7EGS - chains A and B; structure by X-ray diffraction, 1.70 A resolution.

Chain A:
Protein: DNA-directed RNA polymerase subunit beta
From: Escherichia coli (strain K12)
Notes: EC 2.7.7.6
Reference sequence: P0A8V2 (RPOB_ECOLI); residues 152-443 here = UniProt positions 152-443
Chain sequence (295 residues; row label = number of the first residue in the row):
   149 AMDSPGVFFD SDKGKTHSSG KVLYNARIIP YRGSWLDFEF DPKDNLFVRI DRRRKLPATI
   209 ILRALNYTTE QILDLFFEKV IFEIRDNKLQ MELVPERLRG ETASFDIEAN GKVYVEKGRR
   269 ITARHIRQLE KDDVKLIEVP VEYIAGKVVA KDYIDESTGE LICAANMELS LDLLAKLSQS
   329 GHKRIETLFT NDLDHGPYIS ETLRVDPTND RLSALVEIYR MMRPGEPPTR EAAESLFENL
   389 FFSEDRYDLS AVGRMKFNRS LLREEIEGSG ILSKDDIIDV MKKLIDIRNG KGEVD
Not modelled in the structure: 149-150
Sequence notes: expression tag (149-151)

Chain B:
Protein: DNA helicase II
From: Escherichia coli (strain K12)
Notes: EC 3.6.4.12
Reference sequence: P03018 (UVRD_ECOLI); residue numbers follow UniProt; this construct covers 654-720
Chain sequence (70 residues; numbered 651 to 720; the number before each row is that of its first residue):
   651 AMDVSHQRMG TPMVENDSGY KLGQRVRHAK FGEGTIVNME GSGEHSRLQV AFQGQGIKWL
   711 VAAYARLESV
Not modelled in the structure: 651-665
Sequence notes: expression tag (651-653)

Chain A / chain B interface:
Pairs across the interface - 19 pairs, chain A then chain B:
  Thr216(A) - His695(B)
  Asp300(A) - Arg697(B)  salt bridge
  Ile302(A) - Val711(B)  hydrophobic
  Thr306(A) - His678(B)  hydrogen bond (backbone-side chain)
  Thr306(A) - Lys680(B)
  Thr306(A) - Phe681(B)
  Thr306(A) - Ala715(B)
  Gly307(A) - Leu710(B)
  Gly307(A) - Val711(B)  hydrogen bond (backbone-backbone)
  Gly307(A) - Tyr714(B)
  Glu308(A) - Phe681(B)
  Glu308(A) - Lys708(B)
  Glu308(A) - Trp709(B)
  Glu308(A) - Leu710(B)
  Leu309(A) - Arg697(B)
  Leu309(A) - Trp709(B)  hydrogen bond (backbone-backbone)
  Asn357(A) - Glu690(B)
  Asp358(A) - Glu690(B)
  Asp358(A) - Gly691(B)  hydrogen bond (side chain-backbone)
Other interface residues (no listed pair), chain A (11 interface residues in all): Gln219, Glu304
From the paper, about this interface:
  - pairs named by the authors: Leu309(A)-Trp709(B) (hydrophobic contact), Asn357(A)-Glu690(B)
  - interface residues, chain A: Asp300(A), Ile302(A), Thr306(A), Gly307(A), Glu308(A), Leu309(A)
  - interface residues, chain B: His678(B), Phe681(B), Arg697(B), Lys708(B), Trp709(B), Leu710(B), Val711(B), Tyr714(B)

Overview:
The interface between chain A and chain B involves 11 residues on one side and 13 on the other, with 4
hydrogen bonds and 1 salt bridge. Polar contacts include Asp300(A)-Arg697(B), Thr306(A)-His678(B) and
Asp358(A)-Gly691(B). The paper describes a hydrophobic contact between Leu309(A) and Trp709(B); a contact
between Asn357(A) and Glu690(B). From the paper: interface residues Asp300(A), Ile302(A) and His678(B) among
others.
Here chain A is DNA-directed RNA polymerase subunit beta and chain B is DNA helicase II, both from Escherichia
coli (strain K12). Entry 7EGS (The crystal structure of lobe domain of E. coli RNA polymerase complexed with
the C-terminal domain ...) was determined by X-ray diffraction together with 7EGT from the same study.
